Entry 5Y9Q (X-ray diffraction, 1.95 A resolution); this record covers chains A and B.

[Chain A (and B)]
Name: Carbon catabolite responsive regulator
Source organism: Staphylococcus aureus
Notes: chain B of this document is another copy of the same molecule, construct and numbering; everything in this record applies to it too
UniProtKB: A0A122PQF6 (A0A122PQF6_STAAU); residues 1-198 here correspond to UniProt positions 91-288 (UniProt number = residue number + 90)
Sequence (198 residues; numbered 1 to 198; the number before each row is that of its first residue):
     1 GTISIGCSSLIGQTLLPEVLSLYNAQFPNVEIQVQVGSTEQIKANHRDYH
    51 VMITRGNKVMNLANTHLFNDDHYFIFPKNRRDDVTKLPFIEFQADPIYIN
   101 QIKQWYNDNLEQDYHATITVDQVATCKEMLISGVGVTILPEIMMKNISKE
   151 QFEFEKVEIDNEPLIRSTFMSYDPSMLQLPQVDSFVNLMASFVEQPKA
Not modelled in the structure: 197-198

[Chain A / chain B interface]
Pairs across the interface (63):
  S9(A) with Q122(B)
  G12(A) with T125(B), hydrogen bond (backbone-side chain)
  Q13(A) with Q13(B), hydrogen bond; Q122(B); A124(B); T125(B); E128(B)
  P17(A) with E128(B); M129(B), hydrophobic; S132(B); V134(B)
  E18(A) with S132(B), hydrogen bond
  S21(A) with S132(B); V134(B)
  N24(A) with P88(B); T117(B); V134(B)
  E31(A) with H115(B), salt bridge; T117(B)
  I32(A) with T117(B), hydrogen bond (backbone-backbone); I118(B); T119(B), hydrogen bond (backbone-backbone)
  Q33(A) with T119(B)
  V34(A) with T119(B), hydrogen bond (backbone-backbone); V120(B); D121(B), hydrogen bond (backbone-backbone)
  Q35(A) with D121(B)
  V36(A) with D121(B), hydrogen bond (backbone-side chain); Q122(B); T125(B)
  S38(A) with Q41(B), hydrogen bond
  Q41(A) with Q41(B)
  P88(A) with N24(B)
  H115(A) with E31(B), salt bridge
  T117(A) with N24(B); E31(B); I32(B), hydrogen bond (backbone-backbone)
  I118(A) with I32(B)
  T119(A) with I32(B), hydrogen bond (backbone-backbone); Q33(B); V34(B), hydrogen bond (backbone-backbone)
  V120(A) with V34(B)
  D121(A) with V34(B), hydrogen bond (backbone-backbone); Q35(B); V36(B), hydrogen bond (side chain-backbone)
  Q122(A) with S9(B); Q13(B), hydrogen bond; V36(B); Q122(B)
  A124(A) with Q13(B)
  T125(A) with G12(B), hydrogen bond (side chain-backbone); Q13(B); V36(B)
  E128(A) with Q13(B); P17(B)
  M129(A) with P17(B), hydrophobic; L20(B), hydrophobic; V34(B), hydrophobic
  S132(A) with P17(B); E18(B), hydrogen bond; S21(B)
  V134(A) with P17(B); S21(B)
Also at the interface, not in a pair above, chain A (33 interface residues in all): L20, V30, A116, G133
Also at the interface, not in a pair above, chain B (32 interface residues in all): V30, S38, A116

[Summary]
33 residues of chain A face 32 of chain B across their interface, with 17 hydrogen bonds and 2 salt bridges.
Polar contacts include E31(A)-H115(B), G12(A)-T125(B) and Q13(A)-Q13(B).
Chain A and chain B are both Carbon catabolite responsive regulator (Staphylococcus aureus); the structure,
Crystal structure of the CcpE regulatory domain at 1.95 Angstrom from Staphylococcus aureus, was determined by
X-ray diffraction, deposited together with 5ZZO.
